8CEO - chains N and t of the 54 polymer chains in the assembly; structure by electron microscopy, 3.60 A resolution.

# Chain N
Molecule: Nontemplate DNA
Sequence (209 nucleotides; numbered -73 to 135; the number before each row is that of its first residue; numbers below 1 keep their minus sign (DA-73 is residue -73)):
   -73 AGCACGCTGT GTATATAATA GCTATGGAAC GTTCGATTCA CCTCCGATGT GTGTTGTACA
   -13 TACATAAAAA TATCATAGCT CTTCTGCGCT GTGTTGGTCG TAGACAGCTC TAGCACCGCT
    47 TAAACGCACG TACGCGCTGT CCCCCGCGTT TTAACCGCCA AGGGGATTAC TCCCTAGTCT
   107 CCAGGCACGT GTCAGATATA TACATCGAT

# Chain t
Name: Histone H2A
From: Xenopus laevis
Reference sequence: Q6AZJ8 (Q6AZJ8_XENLA); residues 1-129 here correspond to UniProt positions 2-130 (UniProt number = residue number + 1)
Chain sequence (129 residues; numbered 1 to 129; the number before each row is that of its first residue):
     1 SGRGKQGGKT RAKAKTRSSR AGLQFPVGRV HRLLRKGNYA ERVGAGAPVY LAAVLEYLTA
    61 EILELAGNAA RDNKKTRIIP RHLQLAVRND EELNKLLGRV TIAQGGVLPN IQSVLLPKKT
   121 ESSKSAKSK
Disordered / not traced: 1-10, 120-129

# How chain N and chain t interact
Residue-residue contacts - 14 pairs, chain N then chain t:
  DT9(N) - Arg77(t)  hydrogen bond to the sugar
  DT18(N) - Arg32(t)  sugar contact
  DG19(N) - Gly28(t)  phosphate contact
  DG19(N) - Arg29(t)  phosphate contact
  DG19(N) - Arg32(t)  salt bridge to the phosphate
  DT20(N) - Arg11(t)  hydrogen bond to the base
  DT20(N) - Lys15(t)  phosphate contact
  DT20(N) - Thr16(t)  phosphate contact
  DT20(N) - Arg17(t)  salt bridge to the phosphate
  DT20(N) - Gly28(t)  phosphate contact
  DT21(N) - Arg11(t)  hydrogen bond to the sugar
  DT21(N) - Lys15(t)  phosphate contact
  DT21(N) - Arg20(t)  salt bridge to the phosphate
  DA28(N) - Arg42(t)  sugar contact
Other interface residues (no listed pair), chain N (8 interface residues in all): DG22, DG29
Other interface residues (no listed pair), chain t (13 interface residues in all): Ala12, Lys13, Ser18

# Summary
Chain N and chain t form an interface of 8 and 13 residues respectively; the contacts include 3 hydrogen bonds
and 3 salt bridges. Among the polar pairs are DT20(N)-Arg11(t), DT9(N)-Arg77(t) and DT21(N)-Arg11(t).
Here chain N is Nontemplate DNA and chain t is Histone H2A (Xenopus laevis). Entry 8CEO (Yeast RNA polymerase
II transcription pre-initiation complex with core Mediator and the +1 nucleosome) was determined by electron
microscopy, deposited together with 8CEN.
